PDB entry 3BYT | X-ray diffraction, 2.30 A resolution | chains A and B

== Chain A ==
Protein: T cell receptor beta chain 8.2
Organism: Mus musculus
Sequence (109 residues; row label = number of the first residue in the row):
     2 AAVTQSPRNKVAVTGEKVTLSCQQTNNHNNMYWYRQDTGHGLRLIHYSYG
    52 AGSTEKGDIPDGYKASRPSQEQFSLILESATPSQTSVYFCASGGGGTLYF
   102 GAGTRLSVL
Disulfide bonds: Cys23-Cys91

== Chain B ==
Protein: Enterotoxin type C-3
Organism: Staphylococcus aureus
UniProt: P0A0L5 (ENTC3_STAAU); the construct lacks a stretch of the UniProt sequence, so the offset changes along the chain: 1-100 = UniProt 28-127; 101-237 = UniProt 130-266
Sequence (239 residues; each row starts with the number of its first residue; a row labelled like 100A-100B holds insertion residues (100A, then the next letters in order)):
     1 ESQPDPMPDDLHKSSEFTGTMGNMKYLYDDHYVSATKVKSVDKFLAHDLI
    51 YNISDKKLKNYDKVKTELLNEDLAKKYKDEVVDVYGSNYYVNCYFSSKDN
100A-100B KA
   101 STWHGKTCMYGGITKHEGNHFDNGNLQNVLVRVYENKRNTISFEVQTDKK
   151 SVTAQELDIKARNFLINKKNLYEFNSSPYETGYIKFIENNGNTFWYDMMP
   201 APGDKFDQSKYLMMYNDNKTVDSKSVKIEVHLTTKNG
Disordered / not traced: 1, 98-100, 100A-100B, 101
Disulfide bonds: Cys93-Cys108
Swiss-Prot annotation at these positions:
  - binding site (Zn(2+)): Asp9, Asp83, His116, His120

== How chain A and chain B interact ==
Contacting residue pairs (24):
  Asn28(A) - His104(B)  hydrogen bond
  His47(A) - Phe174(B)
  Tyr50(A) - Val91(B)
  Gly51(A) - Val91(B)
  Ala52(A) - Tyr90(B)
  Gly53(A) - Asn23(B)
  Gly53(A) - Tyr26(B)
  Gly53(A) - Gln208(B)
  Ser54(A) - Asn23(B)
  Ser54(A) - Val91(B)
  Thr55(A) - Thr20(B)
  Thr55(A) - Asn23(B)  hydrogen bond (backbone-side chain)
  Thr55(A) - Phe174(B)
  Glu56(A) - Asn23(B)
  Lys57(A) - Thr18(B)
  Lys57(A) - Gly19(B)  hydrogen bond (side chain-backbone)
  Lys57(A) - Thr20(B)
  Lys57(A) - Asn175(B)  hydrogen bond
  Tyr64(A) - Phe174(B)
  Lys65(A) - Phe174(B)
  Ala66(A) - Phe174(B)
  Pro69(A) - Leu58(B)
  Pro69(A) - Asn60(B)  hydrogen bond (backbone-side chain)
  Ser70(A) - Asn60(B)
Other interface residues (no listed pair), chain A (16 interface residues in all): Gln71
Other interface residues (no listed pair), chain B (14 interface residues in all): Gly22

== Summary ==
The interface between chain A and chain B involves 16 residues on one side and 14 on the other, with 5
hydrogen bonds. Among the polar pairs are Asn28(A)-His104(B), Thr55(A)-Asn23(B) and Lys57(A)-Gly19(B). From
UniProt: 4 Zn2+-binding residues on chain B.
Here chain A is T cell receptor beta chain 8.2 (Mus musculus) and chain B is Enterotoxin type C-3
(Staphylococcus aureus). Entry 3BYT (A complex between a variant of staphylococcal enterotoxin C3 and the
variable domain of the murine ...) was determined by X-ray diffraction.
